7JLL - chains A and B; structure by X-ray diffraction, 1.55 A resolution.

# Chain A
Name: Tryptophan synthase alpha chain
Organism: Salmonella typhimurium (strain LT2 / SGSC1412 / ATCC 700720)
Notes: EC 4.2.1.20
Reference sequence: P00929 (TRPA_SALTY); residues 1-268 here = UniProt positions 1-268
Chain sequence (268 residues; each row starts with the number of its first residue):
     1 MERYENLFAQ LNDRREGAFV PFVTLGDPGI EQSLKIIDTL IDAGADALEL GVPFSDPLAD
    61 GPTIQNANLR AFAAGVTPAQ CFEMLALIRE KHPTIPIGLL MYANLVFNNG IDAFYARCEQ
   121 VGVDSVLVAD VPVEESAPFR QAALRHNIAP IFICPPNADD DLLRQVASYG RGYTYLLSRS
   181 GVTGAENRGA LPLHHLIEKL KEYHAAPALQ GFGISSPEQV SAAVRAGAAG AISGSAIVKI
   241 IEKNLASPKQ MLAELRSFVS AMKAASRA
Not modelled in the structure: 1
Metal / ion sites: Cs+: Ala-167, Gly-170, His-204
Small-molecule neighbours:
  - F9F (2-({[4-(trifluoromethoxy)phenyl]sulfonyl}amino)ethyl dihydrogen phosphate): Phe-22, Glu-49, Ala-59, Asp-60, Ile-64, Leu-100, Leu-127, Ala-129, Ile-153, Tyr-175, Leu-177, Arg-179, Thr-183, Gly-184, Ala-185, Phe-212, Gly-213, Ile-214, Ile-232, Ser-233, Gly-234, Ser-235
  - tryptophan (TRP): Pro-156, Asn-157, Arg-179, Ser-180, Leu-191
Swiss-Prot annotation at these positions:
  - active site (Proton acceptor): Glu-49, Asp-60

# Chain B
Name: Tryptophan synthase beta chain
Organism: Salmonella typhimurium (strain LT2 / SGSC1412 / ATCC 700720)
Notes: EC 4.2.1.20
Reference sequence: P0A2K1 (TRPB_SALTY); residue numbers follow UniProt; this construct covers 1-397
Chain sequence (397 residues; numbered 1 to 397; the number before each row is that of its first residue):
     1 MTTLLNPYFG EFGGMYVPQI LMPALNQLEE AFVSAQKDPE FQAQFADLLK NYAGRPTALT
    61 KCQNITAGTR TTLYLKREDL LHGGAHKTNQ VLGQALLAKR MGKSEIIAET GAGQHGVASA
   121 LASALLGLKC RIYMGAKDVE RQSPNVFRMR LMGAEVIPVH SGSATLKDAC NEALRDWSGS
   181 YETAHYMLGT AAGPHPYPTI VREFQRMIGE ETKAQILDKE GRLPDAVIAC VGGGSNAIGM
   241 FADFINDTSV GLIGVEPGGH GIETGEHGAP LKHGRVGIYF GMKAPMMQTA DGQIEESYSI
   301 SAGLDFPSVG PQHAYLNSIG RADYVSITDD EALEAFKTLC RHEGIIPALE SSHALAHALK
   361 MMREQPEKEQ LLVVNLAGRG DKDIFTVHDI LKARGEI
Not modelled in the structure: 1, 397
Differences from the reference sequence: engineered mutation Ala-377 (Ser in P0A2K1)
Covalent attachments: pyridoxal phosphate (PLP) linked to Lys-87
Metal / ion sites: Cs+ site 1: Thr-66, Thr-69, Thr-71; Cs+ site 2: Val-231, Gly-232, Glu-256, Gly-268, Leu-304, Phe-306, Ser-308
Small-molecule neighbours:
  - pyridoxal phosphate (PLP): Ala-85, His-86, Gln-114, Gly-189, Thr-190, Cys-230, Val-231, Gly-232, Gly-233, Gly-234, Ser-235, Asn-236, Gly-303, Leu-304, Ala-348, Glu-350, Ser-351, Ala-377, Gly-378
  - tryptophan (TRP), molecule 1: Ile-20, Tyr-181, Glu-182
  - tryptophan (TRP), molecule 2: Glu-109, Thr-110, Gly-111, Ala-112, Gly-113, Gln-114, His-115, Leu-166, Gly-189, Thr-190, Gly-232, Gly-233, Ala-302, Gly-303, Phe-306
Swiss-Prot annotation at these positions:
  - modified residue: Lys-87 (N6-(pyridoxal phosphate)lysine)

# Chain A / chain B interface
Residue-residue contacts (64; chain A residue first):
  Pro-53(A) / Gln-293(B)  hydrogen bond (backbone-side chain)
  Phe-54(A) / Gly-292(B)
  Phe-54(A) / Gln-293(B)
  Ser-55(A) / Lys-167(B)
  Ser-55(A) / Gln-293(B)  hydrogen bond (backbone-side chain)
  Ser-55(A) / Ile-294(B)  hydrogen bond (side chain-backbone)
  Asp-56(A) / Lys-167(B)  salt bridge
  Asp-56(A) / Asp-168(B)
  Asp-56(A) / Asn-171(B)  hydrogen bond
  Asp-56(A) / Tyr-279(B)  hydrogen bond
  Asp-56(A) / Ile-294(B)
  Pro-57(A) / Arg-175(B)  hydrogen bond (backbone-side chain)
  Leu-58(A) / Pro-18(B)
  Leu-58(A) / Arg-175(B)
  Asp-60(A) / Arg-175(B)  hydrogen bond (backbone-side chain)
  Gln-65(A) / Ser-161(B)
  Gln-65(A) / Arg-175(B)
  Leu-69(A) / Gly-162(B)
  Phe-72(A) / Gln-293(B)
  Thr-77(A) / Asp-291(B)
  Pro-78(A) / Asp-291(B)
  Ala-103(A) / Ile-278(B)  hydrophobic
  Asn-104(A) / Gly-277(B)
  Asn-104(A) / Ile-278(B)  hydrogen bond (side chain-backbone)
  Asn-104(A) / Gln-288(B)  hydrogen bond
  Asn-104(A) / Gly-292(B)  hydrogen bond (side chain-backbone)
  Asn-104(A) / Ile-294(B)
  Leu-105(A) / Asp-291(B)
  Leu-105(A) / Gly-292(B)
  Phe-107(A) / Val-276(B)
  Phe-107(A) / Gly-277(B)
  Phe-107(A) / Ile-278(B)  hydrophobic
  Phe-107(A) / Lys-283(B)
  Asn-108(A) / Arg-275(B)  hydrogen bond
  Asn-108(A) / Gln-288(B)
  Asn-108(A) / Ala-290(B)  hydrogen bond (side chain-backbone)
  Asn-108(A) / Asp-291(B)
  Asn-108(A) / Gly-292(B)
  Ala-129(A) / Pro-18(B)
  Asp-130(A) / Tyr-16(B)
  Asp-130(A) / Val-17(B)  hydrogen bond (backbone-backbone)
  Asp-130(A) / Pro-18(B)
  Pro-132(A) / Met-15(B)
  Pro-132(A) / Val-17(B)
  Pro-132(A) / Gln-19(B)
  Pro-132(A) / Met-22(B)  hydrophobic
  Val-133(A) / Gln-19(B)  hydrogen bond (backbone-side chain)
  Glu-134(A) / Thr-2(B)
  Glu-134(A) / Gln-19(B)  hydrogen bond
  Glu-134(A) / Met-22(B)
  Glu-135(A) / Tyr-8(B)  hydrogen bond
  Glu-135(A) / Gly-14(B)
  Glu-135(A) / Met-15(B)  hydrogen bond (side chain-backbone)
  Glu-135(A) / Tyr-16(B)  hydrogen bond
  Ile-153(A) / Gln-19(B)
  Asn-157(A) / Tyr-181(B)  hydrogen bond
  Leu-162(A) / Gln-19(B)
  Ser-180(A) / Ile-20(B)
  Ser-180(A) / Ser-178(B)
  Ser-180(A) / Gly-179(B)
  Gly-181(A) / Ser-178(B)  hydrogen bond (backbone-backbone)
  Gly-181(A) / Gly-179(B)
  Val-182(A) / Arg-175(B)
  Val-182(A) / Ser-178(B)
Also at the interface, not in a pair above, chain A (36 interface residues in all): Ala-59, Asn-109, Val-131, Phe-139, Pro-155, Pro-156, Leu-177
Also at the interface, not in a pair above, chain B (36 interface residues in all): Pro-23, Glu-172, Leu-174, Met-286, Thr-289

# In short
Chain A and chain B each contribute 36 residues to their interface, with 20 hydrogen bonds and 1 salt bridge.
Among the polar pairs are Asp-56(A)/Lys-167(B), Pro-53(A)/Gln-293(B) and Ser-55(A)/Gln-293(B). One tryptophan
molecule is bound between chain A and chain B.
Chain A is Tryptophan synthase alpha chain and chain B is Tryptophan synthase beta chain, both from Salmonella
typhimurium (strain LT2 / SGSC1412 / ATCC 700720); the structure, The internal aldimine crystal structure of
Salmonella typhimurium Tryptophan Synthase mutant beta-S377A in complex with inhibitor ..., was determined by
X-ray diffraction.
